Entry 7VW5 (X-ray diffraction, 2.30 A resolution); this record covers chain A.

# Chain A
Name: RNA-directed RNA polymerase nsP4
Organism: Sindbis virus
Notes: EC 2.7.7.48
UniProtKB: P03317 (POLN_SINDV); residues 91-610 here correspond to UniProt positions 1994-2513 (UniProt number = residue number + 1903)
Sequence (520 residues; each row starts with the number of its first residue):
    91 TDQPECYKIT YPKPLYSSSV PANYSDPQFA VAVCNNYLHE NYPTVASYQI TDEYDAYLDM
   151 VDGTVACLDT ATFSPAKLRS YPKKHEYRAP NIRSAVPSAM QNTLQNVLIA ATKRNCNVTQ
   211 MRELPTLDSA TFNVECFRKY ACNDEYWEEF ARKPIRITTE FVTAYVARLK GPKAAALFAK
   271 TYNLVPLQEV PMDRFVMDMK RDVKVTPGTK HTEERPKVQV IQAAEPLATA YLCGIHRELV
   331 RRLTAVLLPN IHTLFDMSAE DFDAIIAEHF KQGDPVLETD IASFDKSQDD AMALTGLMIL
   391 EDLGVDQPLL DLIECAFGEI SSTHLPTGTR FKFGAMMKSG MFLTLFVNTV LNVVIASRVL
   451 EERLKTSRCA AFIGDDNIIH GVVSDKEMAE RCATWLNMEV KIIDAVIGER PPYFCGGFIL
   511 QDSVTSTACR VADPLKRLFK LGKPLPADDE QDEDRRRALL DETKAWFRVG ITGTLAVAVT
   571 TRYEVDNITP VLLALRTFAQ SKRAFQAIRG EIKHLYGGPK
Disordered / not traced: 91-103, 165-178, 289-308, 602-610
Sequence notes: engineered mutation Ser164 (Cys2067 in P03317)
Metal / ion sites: Mg2+ near Asp392 (its only coordinating residue here)
What the authors report for this chain:
  - mutagenesis - D145A/D152A (38-fold): decreased catalytic activity on replication
  - mutagenesis - D145A/D152A (15-fold): decreased catalytic activity

# Overview
From the paper: D145A/D152A reduce catalytic activity on replication; D145A/D152A reduce catalytic activity.
Chain A is RNA-directed RNA polymerase nsP4 (Sindbis virus); the structure, Crystal structures of alphavirus
nonstructural protein 4 (nsP4) reveal an intrinsically dynamic RNA-dependent RNA polymerase fold, was
determined by X-ray diffraction together with 7F0S and 7VB4 from the same study.
